Entry 9H1P (electron microscopy, 3.10 A resolution); this record covers chains A and I of the 24 polymer chains in the assembly.

Chain A (and I):
Protein: Gag polyprotein
From: Human immunodeficiency virus type 1 group M subtype B (isolate NY5)
Notes: chain I of this document is another copy of the same molecule, construct and numbering; everything in this record applies to it too
UniProtKB: P12493 (GAG_HV1N5); numbering as in UniProt (aligned over 2-132)
Sequence (131 residues; row label = number of the first residue in the row):
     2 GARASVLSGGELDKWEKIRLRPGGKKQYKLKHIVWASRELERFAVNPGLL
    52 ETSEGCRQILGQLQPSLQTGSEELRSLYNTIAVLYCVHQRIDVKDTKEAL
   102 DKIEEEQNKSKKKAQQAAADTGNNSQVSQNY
Disordered / not traced: 2-4, 109-132
UniProt features mapped onto this chain:
  - region: Val7 to Leu31 (Interaction with Gp41), Leu8 to Arg43 (Interaction with host CALM1), Glu12 to Ile19 (Interaction with host AP3D1), Asp14 to His33 (Interaction with membrane phosphatidylinositol 4,5-bisphosphate and RNA), Glu73 to Ser77 (Interaction with membrane phosphatidylinositol 4,5-bisphosphate)
  - motif: Trp16 to Arg22 (Nuclear export signal), Lys26 to Lys32 (Nuclear localization signal)
  - site: Tyr132 (Cleavage)
  - lipidation: Gly2 (N-myristoyl glycine)
What the authors report for this chain:
  - self-association interface (contacts with another copy of this molecule); pairs are residue here / residue on that copy: Lys26-Glu74, Glu52-Arg20 (salt bridge)
  - conformationally variable residues (side-chain flip): Lys27, Arg76

Chain A / chain I interface:
Pairs across the interface (6; chain A residue first):
  Gly24(A) - Glu73(I)
  Gly25(A) - Glu73(I)
  Lys26(A) - Glu73(I)  salt bridge
  Glu73(A) - Gly24(I)
  Glu73(A) - Gly25(I)
  Glu73(A) - Lys26(I)  salt bridge
Other interface residues (no listed pair), chain A (6 interface residues in all): Arg22, Glu74
Other interface residues (no listed pair), chain I (6 interface residues in all): Arg22, Glu74

Summary:
The chain A/chain I interface involves 6 residues from each chain, with 2 salt bridges. The salt-bridged pair
is Lys26(A)-Glu73(I). From the paper: conformational variability at Lys27(A) and Arg76(A); a self-association
interface involving Lys26(A), Glu52(A) and Glu74(A).
Both chains are Gag polyprotein (Human immunodeficiency virus type 1 group M subtype B (isolate NY5)). Entry
9H1P (Mature HIV-1 matrix from MA-SP1 cleavage mutant) was determined by electron microscopy.
